PDB entry 8U81 | electron microscopy, 3.82 A resolution | chains K4 and C4 of the 20 polymer chains in the assembly

== Chain K4 ==
Name: BTB/POZ domain-containing protein KCTD5
Organism: Homo sapiens
UniProtKB: Q9NXV2 (KCTD5_HUMAN); numbering as in UniProt (aligned over 1-233)
Sequence (233 residues; numbered 1 to 233; the number before each row is that of its first residue):
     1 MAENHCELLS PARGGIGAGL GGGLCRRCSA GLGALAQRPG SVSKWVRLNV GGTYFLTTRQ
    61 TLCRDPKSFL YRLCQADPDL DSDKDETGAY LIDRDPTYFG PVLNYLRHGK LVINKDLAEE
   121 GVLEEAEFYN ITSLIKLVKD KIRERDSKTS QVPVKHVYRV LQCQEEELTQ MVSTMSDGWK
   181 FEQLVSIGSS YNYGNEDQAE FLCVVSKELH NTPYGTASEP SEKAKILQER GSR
Disordered / not traced: 1-39
Curated features (UniProtKB/Swiss-Prot):
  - modified residue: Ala2 (N-acetylalanine), Ser10 (Phosphoserine)
What the authors report for this chain:
  - mutagenesis - F128A, L161R: abolished catalytic activity (ubiquitylation activity)
  - mutagenesis - L209* (10-fold): decreased binding to Gbeta 
  - mutagenesis - L209*: decreased catalytic activity (activity)
  - mutagenesis - F128A: unchanged binding to Gbeta 
  - mutagenesis - L161R: abolished catalytic activity with Guanine nucleotide-binding protein G(I)/G(S)/G(T) subunit beta-1
  - mutagenesis - L209* (10-fold): decreased binding to Guanine nucleotide-binding protein G(I)/G(S)/G(T) subunit beta-1
  - mutagenesis - L209*: decreased catalytic activity with Guanine nucleotide-binding protein G(I)/G(S)/G(T) subunit beta-1

== Chain C4 ==
Name: Cullin-3
Organism: Homo sapiens
UniProtKB: Q13618 (CUL3_HUMAN); residue numbers follow UniProt; this construct covers 1-381
Sequence (381 residues; numbered 1 to 381; the number before each row is that of its first residue):
     1 MSNLSKGTGS RKDTKMRIRA FPMTMDEKYV NSIWDLLKNA IQEIQRKNNS GLSFEELYRN
    61 AYTMVLHKHG EKLYTGLREV VTEHLINKVR EDVLNSLNNN FLQTLNQAWN DHQTAMVMIR
   121 DILMYMDRVY VQQNNVENVY NLGLIIFRDQ VVRYGCIRDH LRQTLLDMIA RERKGEVVDR
   181 GAIRNACQML MILGLEGRSV YEEDFEAPFL EMSAEFFQME SQKFLAENSA SVYIKKVEAR
   241 INEEIERVMH CLDKSTEEPI VKVVERELIS KHMKTIVEME NSGLVHMLKN GKTEDLGCMY
   301 KLFSRVPNGL KTMCECMSSY LREQGKALVS EEGEGKNPVD YIQGLLDLKS RFDRFLLESF
   361 NNDRLFKQTI AGDFEYFLNL N
Disordered / not traced: 1-23
Curated features (UniProtKB/Swiss-Prot):
  - region: Ser2 to Ile41 (Interaction with KLHL18)
  - modified residue: Ser2 (N-acetylserine)

== Chain K4 / chain C4 interface ==
Contacting residue pairs - 38 pairs, chain K4 then chain C4:
  Lys67(K4) with Arg120(C4); Asp121(C4), salt bridge; Met124(C4); Arg128(C4)
  Phe69(K4) with Phe54(C4), hydrophobic; Glu55(C4); Tyr58(C4), hydrophobic
  Arg72(K4) with Phe54(C4); Met118(C4); Asp121(C4); Met124(C4)
  Pro78(K4) with Asn49(C4); Gly51(C4), hydrogen bond (backbone-backbone)
  Asp79(K4) with Asn49(C4); Gly51(C4); Leu52(C4); Ser53(C4), hydrogen bond (backbone-backbone); Phe54(C4); Met118(C4)
  Leu80(K4) with Ser53(C4); Phe54(C4); Glu55(C4)
  Asp81(K4) with Gly51(C4); Ser53(C4)
  Ser82(K4) with Ser53(C4); Glu55(C4), hydrogen bond
  Leu91(K4) with Glu55(C4)
  Ile92(K4) with Glu55(C4)
  Asp93(K4) with Glu55(C4); Arg59(C4), hydrogen bond (backbone-side chain)
  Arg94(K4) with Arg59(C4)
  Glu127(K4) with Tyr62(C4), hydrogen bond (backbone-side chain)
  Phe128(K4) with Tyr58(C4), hydrogen bond (backbone-side chain); Arg59(C4); Tyr62(C4), hydrogen bond (backbone-side chain)
  Asn130(K4) with Tyr58(C4), hydrogen bond; Met124(C4); Arg128(C4), hydrogen bond
Also at the interface, not in a pair above, chain K4 (16 interface residues in all): Leu73
Also at the interface, not in a pair above, chain C4 (15 interface residues in all): Ser50
Interface features reported in the paper:
  - hot spots on chain K4 (mutagenesis) - F128A: abolished binding to Cullin-3 (chain C4)

== Summary ==
16 residues of chain K4 and 15 residues of chain C4 are in contact, with 9 hydrogen bonds and 1 salt bridge.
Polar pairs include Lys67(K4)-Asp121(C4), Ser82(K4)-Glu55(C4) and Asp93(K4)-Arg59(C4). From the paper: F128A
and L161R of chain K4 abolish catalytic activity (ubiquitylation activity); L209* of chain K4 reduces binding
to Gbeta.
Chain K4 is BTB/POZ domain-containing protein KCTD5 and chain C4 is Cullin-3, both from Homo sapiens; the
structure, KCTD5/Cullin3/Gbeta1gamma2 Complex: State A From Composite RELION Multi-body Refinement Map, was
determined by electron microscopy together with 8U7Z, 8U80, 8U82, 8U83 and 8U84 from the same study.
